7ZOI - chain A; structure by X-ray diffraction, 1.40 A resolution.

== Chain A ==
Name: Glycoside hydrolase family 18
From: Chitinophaga pinensis DSM 2588
UniProtKB: A0A979GQH9 (A0A979GQH9_CHIPD); residues 448-576 here = UniProt positions 448-576
Sequence (151 residues; numbered 434 to 584; the number before each row is that of its first residue):
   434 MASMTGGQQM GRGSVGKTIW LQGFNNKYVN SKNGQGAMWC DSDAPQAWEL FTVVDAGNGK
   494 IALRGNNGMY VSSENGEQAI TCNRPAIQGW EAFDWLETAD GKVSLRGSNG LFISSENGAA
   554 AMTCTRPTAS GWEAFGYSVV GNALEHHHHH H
Not modelled in the structure: 434-449, 574-584
Differences from the reference sequence: initiating methionine (434); expression tag (435-447, 577-584)
Reported in the primary citation:
  - mutagenesis - W523A: abolished binding to S5
  - mutagenesis - W565A: decreased binding to scleroglucan
  - mutagenesis - W523A: decreased binding to laminarin
  - mutagenesis - W481A/W565A: decreased stability
  - mutagenesis - W481A/W523A: abolished expression
  - mutagenesis - W481A: unchanged binding to scleroglucan

== Summary ==
From the paper: W523A abolishes binding to S5; W565A reduces binding to scleroglucan; 5 substitutions were
tested in all.
Chain A is Glycoside hydrolase family 18 (Chitinophaga pinensis DSM 2588); the structure, Carbohydrate binding
domain CBM92-A from a multi-catalytic glucanase-chitinase from Chitinophaga pinensis DSM 2588, was determined
by X-ray diffraction (same publication as 7ZOH, 7ZON and 7ZOP).
